Entry 8WC3 (electron microscopy, 3.00 A resolution); this record covers chains B and Y of the 5 polymer chains in the assembly.

# Chain B
Name: Guanine nucleotide-binding protein G(I)/G(S)/G(T) subunit beta-1
Source organism: Homo sapiens
Reference sequence: P62873 (GBB1_HUMAN); numbering as in UniProt (aligned over 2-340)
Sequence (345 residues; row label = number of the first residue in the row; numbers below 1 keep their minus sign (Met-4 is residue -4)):
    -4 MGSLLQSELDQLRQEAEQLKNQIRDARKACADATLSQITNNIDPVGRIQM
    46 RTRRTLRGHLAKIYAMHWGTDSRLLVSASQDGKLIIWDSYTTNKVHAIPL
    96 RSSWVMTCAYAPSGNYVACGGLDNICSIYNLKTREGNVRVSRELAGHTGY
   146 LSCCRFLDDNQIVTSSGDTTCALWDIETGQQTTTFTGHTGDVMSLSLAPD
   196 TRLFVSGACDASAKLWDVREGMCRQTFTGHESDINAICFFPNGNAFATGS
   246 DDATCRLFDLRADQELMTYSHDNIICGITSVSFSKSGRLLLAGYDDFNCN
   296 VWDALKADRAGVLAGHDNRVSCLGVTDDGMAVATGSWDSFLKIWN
Not modelled in the structure: -4 to 7, 310
Sequence notes: initiating methionine (-4); expression tag (-3 to 1)
Swiss-Prot annotation at these positions:
  - modified residue: Ser2 (N-acetylserine), His266 (Phosphohistidine)
  - natural variant: Leu30 (L30F: In MRD42; uncertain significance), Arg52 (R52G: In MRD42), Gly64 (G64V: In MRD42), Asp76 (D76E: In MRD42; D76G: In MRD42), Gly77 (G77S: In MRD42), Lys78 (K78R: In MRD42), Ile80 (I80N: In MRD42; I80T: In MRD42), His91 (H91R: In MRD42; uncertain significance), Ala92 (A92T: In MRD42), Pro94 (P94S: In MRD42), Leu95 (L95P: In MRD42), Arg96 (R96L: In MRD42), 5 further natural variant entries in UniProt

# Chain Y
Name: Guanine nucleotide-binding protein G(I)/G(S)/G(O) subunit gamma-2
Source organism: Homo sapiens
Reference sequence: P59768 (GBG2_HUMAN); residue numbers follow UniProt; this construct covers 1-71
Sequence (71 residues; row label = number of the first residue in the row):
     1 MASNNTASIAQARKLVEQLKMEANIDRIKVSKAAADLMAYCEAHAKEDPL
    51 LTPVPASENPFREKKFFCAIL
Not modelled in the structure: 1-6, 64-71
Swiss-Prot annotation at these positions:
  - modified residue: Ala2 (N-acetylalanine), Cys68 (Cysteine methyl ester)
  - lipidation: Cys68 (S-geranylgeranyl cysteine)

# Chain B / chain Y interface
Residue-residue contacts - 48 pairs, chain B then chain Y:
  Ala11(B) with Leu19(Y)
  Lys15(B) with Leu19(Y)
  Ile18(B) with Leu19(Y), hydrophobic; Ala23(Y), hydrophobic
  Cys25(B) with Val30(Y)
  Ala26(B) with Val30(Y), hydrophobic
  Ala28(B) with Val30(Y)
  Leu30(B) with Ala34(Y), hydrophobic
  Ile37(B) with Met38(Y), hydrophobic
  Val40(B) with Leu51(Y), hydrophobic
  Ile43(B) with Leu51(Y)
  Arg48(B) with Phe61(Y); Glu63(Y)
  Arg49(B) with Pro60(Y); Glu63(Y), hydrogen bond (side chain-backbone)
  Ser84(B) with Phe61(Y)
  Tyr85(B) with Pro60(Y); Phe61(Y), hydrophobic
  Arg219(B) with Glu22(Y)
  Thr221(B) with Glu22(Y)
  Pro236(B) with Tyr40(Y), hydrophobic
  Asn237(B) with Asp36(Y), hydrogen bond
  Asp254(B) with Ala33(Y)
  Arg256(B) with Asp26(Y); Arg27(Y); Ile28(Y)
  Asp258(B) with Arg27(Y), salt bridge
  Ser279(B) with Asp48(Y), hydrogen bond
  Lys280(B) with Glu47(Y); Asp48(Y)
  Ser281(B) with Tyr40(Y); Cys41(Y); His44(Y), hydrogen bond (side chain-backbone); Ala45(Y); Asp48(Y), hydrogen bond (backbone-side chain)
  Arg283(B) with Leu51(Y)
  Leu284(B) with Leu51(Y), hydrophobic
  Leu300(B) with Cys41(Y), hydrophobic
  Asp323(B) with Pro49(Y)
  Gly324(B) with Pro49(Y); Leu50(Y)
  Met325(B) with Leu50(Y); Pro60(Y), hydrophobic; Phe61(Y), hydrophobic
  Ala326(B) with Phe61(Y), hydrophobic
  Val327(B) with Leu50(Y), hydrophobic
  Asn340(B) with Asn59(Y); Phe61(Y)
Interface residues without a listed pair, chain B (47 interface residues in all): Leu14, Ala21, Arg22, Asp27, Ile33, Met45, Gln220, Phe235, Ala240, Leu252, Ala257, Leu261, Gly282, Ile338
Interface residues without a listed pair, chain Y (30 interface residues in all): Lys20, Ile25, Lys29, Ser31, Leu37, Arg62

# In short
The interface between chain B and chain Y involves 47 residues on one side and 30 on the other; the contacts
include 5 hydrogen bonds and 1 salt bridge. Polar contacts include Asp258(B)-Arg27(Y), Arg49(B)-Glu63(Y) and
Asn237(B)-Asp36(Y).
Chain B is Guanine nucleotide-binding protein G(I)/G(S)/G(T) subunit beta-1 and chain Y is Guanine
nucleotide-binding protein G(I)/G(S)/G(O) subunit gamma-2, both from Homo sapiens; the structure, Cryo-EM
structure of the SEP363856-bound mTAAR1-Gs complex, was determined by electron microscopy, deposited together
with 8WC4, 8WC5, 8WC6, 8WC7, 8WC8, 8WC9, 8WCA and 8WCB.
